PDB entry 5VMR | X-ray diffraction, 1.95 A resolution | chains A and C

== Chain A ==
Molecule: Botulinum neurotoxin type B
Source organism: Clostridium botulinum
Notes: EC 3.4.24.69
UniProtKB: P10844 (BXB_CLOBO); residues 859-1291 here = UniProt positions 859-1291
Amino-acid sequence (438 residues; row label = number of the first residue in the row):
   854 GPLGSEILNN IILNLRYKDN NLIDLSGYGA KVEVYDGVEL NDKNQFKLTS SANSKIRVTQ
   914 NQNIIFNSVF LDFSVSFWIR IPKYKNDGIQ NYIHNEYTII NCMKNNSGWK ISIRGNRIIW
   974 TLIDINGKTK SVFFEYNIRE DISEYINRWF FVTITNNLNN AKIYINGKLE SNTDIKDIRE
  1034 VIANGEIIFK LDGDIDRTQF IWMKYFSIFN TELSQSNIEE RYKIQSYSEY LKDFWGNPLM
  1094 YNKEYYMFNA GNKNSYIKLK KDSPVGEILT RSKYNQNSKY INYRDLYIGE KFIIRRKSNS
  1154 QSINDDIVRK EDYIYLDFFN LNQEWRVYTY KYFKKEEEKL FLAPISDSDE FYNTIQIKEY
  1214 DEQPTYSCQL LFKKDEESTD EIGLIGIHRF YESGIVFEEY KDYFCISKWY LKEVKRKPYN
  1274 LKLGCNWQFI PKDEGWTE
Disordered / not traced: 854-860, 1151-1156, 1246-1249
Construct notes: expression tag (854-858)
Swiss-Prot annotation at these positions:
  - motif: S1260 to Y1263 (Host ganglioside-binding motif)
  - binding site (a ganglioside GT1b (d18:1(4E))): N1025, E1189, E1190
  - binding site (D-galactose): I1240, H1241
  - mutagenesis: V1118 (V1118D: Greatly decreased binding of heavy chain (HC) to host SYT2, whole toxin about 200-fold less toxic. Significantly decreased binding of HC to host SYT1 and SYT2 independent of gangliosides ...), Y1183 (Y1183R: Significantly decreased binding of heavy chain to host SYT1 and SYT2 independent of gangliosides), E1189 (E1189L: Decreased toxicity, heavy chain has decreased binding to synaptosomes and to GT1b), E1190 (E1190L: Greatly decreased toxicity, heavy chain has decreased binding to synaptosomes, binds less GT1b), E1191 (E1191L: Increased binding of heavy chain to host SYT1, no effect on binding to SYT2 independent of gangliosides), K1192 (K1192E: Greatly decreased binding of heavy chain to host SYT2, whole toxin about dramatically less toxic ...), F1194 (F1194A: Greatly decreased binding of heavy chain to host SYT2, whole toxin about 40-fold less toxic), A1196 (A1196K: Greatly decreased binding of heavy chain to host SYT2, whole toxin about 1000-fold less toxic), S1199 (S1199Y: Increased binding of heavy chain to host SYT2, no effect on toxicity), F1204 (F1204A: Greatly decreased binding of heavy chain to host SYT2, whole toxin about 30-fold less toxic), H1241 (H1241A: Decreased toxicity, heavy chain has decreased binding to synaptosomes and to GT1b ...), S1260 (S1260A: Greatly decreased toxicity, heavy chain has decreased binding to synaptosome and binds less GT1b), 2 further mutagenesis entries in UniProt

== Chain C ==
Molecule: Bot.2110.4
Amino-acid sequence (43 residues; each row starts with the number of its first residue):
     1 PDMFCALKIK FFLEIGDEDA ARKAAKKCGY SEEQAERIIK KNL
Disordered / not traced: 1, 40-43
Disulfides: C5-C28

== Interface between chain A and chain C ==
Contacting residue pairs - 31 pairs, chain A then chain C:
  K1113(A) - E14(C)  salt bridge
  D1115(A) - K10(C)
  S1116(A) - K10(C)
  S1116(A) - E14(C)  hydrogen bond
  P1117(A) - L7(C)
  P1117(A) - K10(C)
  P1117(A) - F11(C)
  V1118(A) - F11(C)  hydrophobic
  V1118(A) - E14(C)
  Y1183(A) - F11(C)  hydrophobic
  Y1183(A) - F12(C)  hydrophobic
  K1187(A) - D17(C)  salt bridge
  K1188(A) - I15(C)
  E1191(A) - I15(C)
  K1192(A) - F11(C)
  K1192(A) - E14(C)  salt bridge
  L1193(A) - F11(C)
  F1194(A) - F4(C)  hydrophobic
  F1194(A) - L7(C)
  F1194(A) - K8(C)
  F1194(A) - F11(C)  hydrophobic
  A1196(A) - F4(C)  hydrophobic
  P1197(A) - F4(C)
  P1197(A) - L7(C)
  S1199(A) - F4(C)
  S1201(A) - F4(C)
  E1203(A) - K8(C)  salt bridge
  E1203(A) - K27(C)  salt bridge
  F1204(A) - K8(C)
  F1204(A) - F11(C)  hydrophobic
  Y1256(A) - E14(C)  hydrogen bond
Also at the interface, not in a pair above, chain A (22 interface residues in all): W1178, Y1181, E1245
Also at the interface, not in a pair above, chain C (11 interface residues in all): M3

== In short ==
The interface between chain A and chain C involves 22 residues on one side and 11 on the other, with 2
hydrogen bonds and 5 salt bridges. Polar pairs include K1113(A)-E14(C), K1187(A)-D17(C) and K1192(A)-E14(C).
Here chain A is Botulinum neurotoxin type B (Clostridium botulinum) and chain C is Bot.2110.4. Entry 5VMR
(Receptor binding domain of BoNT/B in complex with mini-protein binder Bot.2110.4) was determined by X-ray
diffraction, deposited together with 5VLI and 5VID.
